6QKM - chains B and E of the 6 polymer chains in the assembly; structure by X-ray diffraction, 2.10 A resolution.

# Chain B (and E)
Protein: Sulfur oxygenase/reductase
Organism: Acidianus ambivalens
Notes: EC 1.13.11.55; engineered mutation(s): CSS; chain E of this document is another copy of the same molecule, construct and numbering; everything in this record applies to it too
Reference sequence: P29082 (SOR_ACIAM); numbering as in UniProt (aligned over 1-308)
Amino-acid sequence (318 residues; each row starts with the number of its first residue):
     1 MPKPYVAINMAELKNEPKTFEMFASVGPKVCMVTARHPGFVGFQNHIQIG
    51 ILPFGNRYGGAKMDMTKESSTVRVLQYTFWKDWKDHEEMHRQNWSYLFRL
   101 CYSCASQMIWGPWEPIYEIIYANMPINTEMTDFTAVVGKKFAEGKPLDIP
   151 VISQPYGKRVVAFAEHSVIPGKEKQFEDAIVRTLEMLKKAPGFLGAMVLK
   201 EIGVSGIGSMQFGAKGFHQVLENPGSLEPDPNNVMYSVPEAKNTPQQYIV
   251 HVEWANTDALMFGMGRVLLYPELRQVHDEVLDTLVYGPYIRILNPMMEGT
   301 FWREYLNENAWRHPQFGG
Not modelled in the structure: 1, 309-318
Construct notes: expression tag (309-318)
Modified residues: Cys31 ((2S)-2-amino-3-trisulfanylpropanoic acid; TSY); Cys101 (S-mercaptocysteine; CSS); Cys104 (S-mercaptocysteine; CSS)
UniProt features mapped onto this chain:
  - binding site (Fe cation): His86, His90, Glu114
  - mutagenesis: His86 (H86A: No enzyme activity and no iron bound), His90 (H90A: No enzyme activity and no iron bound), Cys101 (C101A: 10% residual activity; C101S: 1% residual enzyme activity, and no iron bound), Cys104 (C104A/S: 10% residual activity), Glu114 (E114A: No enzyme activity and no iron bound; E114D: 1% residual enzyme activity and 4% of wild-type levels of iron bound)

# How chain B and chain E interact
Contacting residue pairs (55; chain B residue first):
  Ser25(B) with Gly55(E)
  Lys29(B) with Asn56(E), hydrogen bond
  Cys31(B) with Leu269(E)
  Met32(B) with Leu268(E), hydrophobic; Leu269(E); Arg274(E), hydrogen bond (backbone-side chain)
  Ala35(B) with Leu268(E); Leu269(E); Pro271(E); Arg274(E)
  Arg36(B) with Arg274(E)
  His37(B) with Pro271(E)
  Phe40(B) with Leu269(E); Pro271(E)
  Phe43(B) with Leu269(E), hydrophobic
  Glu129(B) with Pro191(E); Gly192(E); Asn256(E), hydrogen bond; Ala259(E)
  Thr131(B) with Val151(E); Ile152(E), hydrogen bond (backbone-backbone); Gly192(E); Leu194(E); Ala255(E)
  Asp132(B) with Pro191(E); Gly192(E), hydrogen bond (side chain-backbone)
  Phe133(B) with Phe133(E), hydrophobic; Ile152(E), hydrophobic
  Thr134(B) with Phe133(E); Ile149(E); Pro150(E), hydrogen bond (side chain-backbone); Val151(E); Ile152(E)
  Ala135(B) with Ile149(E); Pro150(E); Val151(E), hydrophobic
  Gly138(B) with Pro146(E); Ile149(E)
  Phe141(B) with Phe141(E), hydrophobic
  Ala142(B) with Pro146(E), hydrophobic; Leu147(E), hydrophobic
  Pro155(B) with Pro191(E), hydrophobic
  Tyr156(B) with Pro191(E); Asp258(E); Ala259(E), hydrophobic; Phe262(E), hydrophobic
  Lys158(B) with Asn256(E)
  Met297(B) with Phe262(E), hydrophobic
  Glu298(B) with Phe262(E)
  Thr300(B) with Pro191(E)
  Phe301(B) with Arg266(E); Leu269(E); Tyr270(E), hydrophobic
  Glu304(B) with Lys189(E); Arg266(E), salt bridge
Other interface residues (no listed pair), chain B (34 interface residues in all): Ala24, Pro28, Pro38, Lys81, Asn127, Met130, Lys139, Met296
Other interface residues (no listed pair), chain E (29 interface residues in all): Val137, Phe193, Gly263, Glu272

# In short
Chain B and chain E form an interface of 34 and 29 residues respectively; the contacts include 6 hydrogen
bonds and 1 salt bridge. Among the polar pairs are Glu304(B)-Arg266(E), Lys29(B)-Asn56(E) and
Met32(B)-Arg274(E).
Chain B and chain E are both Sulfur oxygenase/reductase (Acidianus ambivalens); the structure, Diallyl
trisulfide inhibited sulfur oxygenase reductase, was determined by X-ray diffraction.
